Entry 1RJN (X-ray diffraction, 2.30 A resolution); this record covers chains A and B of the 3 polymer chains in the assembly.

[Chain A (and B)]
Protein: menB
Source organism: Mycobacterium tuberculosis
Notes: EC 4.1.3.36; chain B of this document is another copy of the same molecule, construct and numbering; everything in this record applies to it too
Reference sequence: O06414 (O06414_MYCTU); residue numbers follow UniProt; this construct covers 1-314
Amino-acid sequence (339 residues; row label = number of the first residue in the row; numbers below 1 keep their minus sign (Met-24 is residue -24)):
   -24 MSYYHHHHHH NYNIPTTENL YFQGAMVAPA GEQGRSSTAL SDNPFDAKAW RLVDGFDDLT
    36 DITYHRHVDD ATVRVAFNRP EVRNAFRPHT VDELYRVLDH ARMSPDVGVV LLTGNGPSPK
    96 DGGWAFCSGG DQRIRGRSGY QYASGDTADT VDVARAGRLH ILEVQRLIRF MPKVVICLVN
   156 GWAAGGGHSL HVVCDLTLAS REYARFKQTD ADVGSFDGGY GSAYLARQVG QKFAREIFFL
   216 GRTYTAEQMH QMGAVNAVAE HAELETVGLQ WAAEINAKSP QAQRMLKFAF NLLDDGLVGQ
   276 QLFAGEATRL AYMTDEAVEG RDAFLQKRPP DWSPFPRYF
Unresolved in the structure: -24 to 16, 108-128, 297-314 (chain B: -24 to 13, 109-134)
Sequence notes: expression tag (-24 to 0)
Small-molecule neighbours: EP1 (3-[4-(2-hydroxyethyl)piperazin-1-yl]propane-1-sulfonic acid): Ala201, Arg202, Gln203, Val204, Gly205, Phe208, Gln226, Met227, Gly228
Reported in the primary citation:
  - binding site for coenzyme A: Glu56 to Arg62, Lys95 to Gln107, Trp157 to Ala159
  - catalytic residues: Gly105, Gly161, Ser190 (proposed by the authors, not directly observed)
  - binding site for EP1: Arg202
  - catalytic residues: Asp192 (citing earlier work)
  - self-association interface (contacts with another copy of this molecule): Leu134, Asp187 to Gly189, Gly280, Thr283, Tyr287
  - conformationally variable residues (order/disorder transition): Ala298 to Phe314

[How chain A and chain B interact]
Residue-residue contacts (63):
  Ala129(A) - Tyr313(B)
  Arg130(A) - Phe314(B)
  Arg133(A) - Phe314(B)
  Leu134(A) - Phe314(B)
  Ala186(A) - Lys253(B)
  Ala186(A) - Ser254(B)  hydrogen bond (backbone-backbone)
  Ala186(A) - Ala257(B)  hydrophobic
  Ala186(A) - Gln258(B)
  Asp187(A) - Lys253(B)  salt bridge
  Gly189(A) - Ser254(B)
  Ser190(A) - Ala257(B)
  Phe191(A) - Met260(B)  hydrophobic
  Phe191(A) - Leu261(B)  hydrophobic
  Gly193(A) - Ala264(B)
  Ser197(A) - Phe265(B)
  Ala198(A) - Phe265(B)
  Arg202(A) - Arg202(B)
  Arg202(A) - Asp269(B)  salt bridge
  Gly205(A) - Arg202(B)
  Gln206(A) - Tyr199(B)
  Gln206(A) - Arg202(B)  hydrogen bond (backbone-backbone)
  Gln206(A) - Gln203(B)
  Gln206(A) - Phe265(B)
  Gln206(A) - Asp269(B)
  Lys207(A) - His166(B)  hydrogen bond (side chain-backbone)
  Lys207(A) - Val167(B)
  Lys207(A) - Cys169(B)  hydrogen bond (side chain-backbone)
  Lys207(A) - Asp170(B)
  Lys207(A) - Leu171(B)
  Lys207(A) - Thr172(B)  hydrogen bond
  Lys207(A) - Gln203(B)
  Lys207(A) - Gly228(B)
  Lys207(A) - Ala229(B)
  Lys207(A) - Asn231(B)  hydrogen bond (backbone-side chain)
  Phe208(A) - His225(B)
  Phe208(A) - Gly228(B)
  Phe208(A) - Val230(B)
  Phe208(A) - Asn231(B)
  Ala209(A) - Phe265(B)
  Arg210(A) - Arg144(B)
  Arg210(A) - Asp170(B)  salt bridge
  Arg210(A) - Leu171(B)
  Arg210(A) - Tyr199(B)  hydrogen bond
  Arg210(A) - Phe265(B)
  Arg210(A) - Asn266(B)  hydrogen bond
  Glu211(A) - Leu171(B)
  Glu211(A) - Asn231(B)  hydrogen bond
  Glu211(A) - Trp246(B)
  Phe213(A) - Leu261(B)  hydrophobic
  Phe213(A) - Phe265(B)  hydrophobic
  Phe214(A) - Val149(B)  hydrophobic
  Phe214(A) - Ile250(B)
  Phe214(A) - Lys253(B)
  Phe214(A) - Gln258(B)  hydrogen bond (backbone-side chain)
  Phe214(A) - Lys262(B)
  Leu215(A) - Leu171(B)  hydrophobic
  Leu215(A) - Trp246(B)  hydrophobic
  Leu215(A) - Glu249(B)
  Leu215(A) - Ile250(B)  hydrophobic
  Leu215(A) - Lys253(B)  hydrogen bond (backbone-side chain)
  Gly216(A) - Lys253(B)
  Arg217(A) - Trp246(B)
  Arg217(A) - Glu249(B)  salt bridge
Other interface residues (no listed pair), chain A (29 interface residues in all): Gly132, Asp192, Ala201, Val204
Other interface residues (no listed pair), chain B (35 interface residues in all): Gln245, Phe278, Pro311

[In short]
Chain A and chain B form an interface of 29 and 35 residues respectively, with 11 hydrogen bonds and 4 salt
bridges. Among the polar pairs are Asp187(A)-Lys253(B), Arg202(A)-Asp269(B) and Arg210(A)-Asp170(B). From the
paper: catalytic residues Gly105(A), Gly161(A) and Ser190(A) among others; a binding site for coenzyme A at
Glu56(A), Lys95(A) and Trp157(A).
Chain A and chain B are both menB (Mycobacterium tuberculosis); the structure, The Crystal Structure of MenB
(Rv0548c) from Mycobacterium tuberculosis in Complex with the CoA Portion of ..., was determined by X-ray
diffraction (same publication as 1RJM).
